6MTS - chains H and L; structure by X-ray diffraction, 2.44 A resolution.

Chain H:
Molecule: Antibody VRC43.03 Fab heavy chain
Organism: Homo sapiens
Notes: antibody fragment or engineered binder
Chain sequence (229 residues; each row starts with the number of its first residue; note: 15 numbers in that range are skipped by the numbering (no residue carries them; nothing is unmodelled there); a row labelled like 82A-82C holds insertion residues (82A, then the next letters in order)):
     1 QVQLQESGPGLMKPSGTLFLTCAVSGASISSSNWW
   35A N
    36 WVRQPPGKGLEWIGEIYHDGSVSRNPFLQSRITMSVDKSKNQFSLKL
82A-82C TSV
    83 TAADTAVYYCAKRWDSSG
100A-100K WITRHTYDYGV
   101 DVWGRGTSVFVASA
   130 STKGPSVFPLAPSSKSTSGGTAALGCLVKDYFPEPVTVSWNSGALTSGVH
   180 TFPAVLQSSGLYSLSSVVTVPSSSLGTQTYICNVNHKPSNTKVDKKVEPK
Not modelled in the structure: 142-146
Disulfides: Cys-22/Cys-92, Cys-155/Cys-211

Chain L:
Molecule: Antibody VRC43.03 Fab light chain
Organism: Homo sapiens
Notes: antibody fragment or engineered binder
Chain sequence (215 residues; each row starts with the number of its first residue; note: 4 numbers in that range are skipped by the numbering (no residue carries them; nothing is unmodelled there); a row labelled like 27A-27C holds insertion residues (27A, then the next letters in order)):
     1 QTVVTQEPS
    11 LTVSPGGTVTLTCASSA
27A-27C GAV
    28 TSDFSPNWFLQKPGQVPRSLIYNTDKRHSWTPARFSGSLIGGKAALTLSG
    78 AQPDDEGDYYCLVHYRGAWVFGGGTRLTV
  106A L
   107 SQPK
   114 AAPSVTLFPPSSEELQANKATLVCLISDFYPGAVTVAWKADSSPVKAGVE
   164 TTTPSKQSNNKYAASSYLSLTPEQWKSHRSYSCQVTHEGSTVEKTVAPTE
   214 CS
Not modelled in the structure: 213-215
Disulfides: Cys-23/Cys-88, Cys-137/Cys-196

How chain H and chain L interact:
Residue-residue contacts (63; chain H residue first):
  Gln-39(H) / Gln-38(L)  hydrogen bond
  Gln-39(H) / Tyr-87(L)
  Gly-42(H) / Thr-166(L)
  Lys-43(H) / Tyr-87(L)
  Gly-44(H) / Tyr-87(L)
  Leu-45(H) / Tyr-87(L)
  Leu-45(H) / Phe-98(L)
  Trp-47(H) / Ala-95(L)  hydrophobic
  Trp-47(H) / Trp-96(L)
  Trp-47(H) / Phe-98(L)
  Glu-50(H) / Trp-96(L)  hydrogen bond
  Ser-58(H) / Gly-94(L)
  Asn-60(H) / Gln-1(L)  hydrogen bond
  Pro-61(H) / Gln-1(L)
  Phe-62(H) / Gln-1(L)
  Tyr-91(H) / Gln-38(L)
  Arg-95(H) / Trp-96(L)
  Tyr-100G(H) / Ser-32(L)  hydrogen bond (backbone-side chain)
  Tyr-100G(H) / Trp-96(L)  hydrophobic
  Asp-100H(H) / Ser-32(L)
  Asp-100H(H) / Asn-50(L)
  Tyr-100I(H) / Tyr-49(L)  hydrophobic
  Gly-100J(H) / Asn-34(L)
  Gly-100J(H) / Tyr-49(L)
  Val-100K(H) / Asn-34(L)
  Val-100K(H) / Phe-36(L)  hydrophobic
  Val-100K(H) / Ser-46(L)  hydrogen bond (backbone-side chain)
  Val-100K(H) / His-55(L)  hydrogen bond (backbone-side chain)
  Asp-101(H) / Ser-46(L)
  Asp-101(H) / His-55(L)
  Asp-101(H) / Trp-57(L)
  Trp-103(H) / Phe-36(L)
  Trp-103(H) / Val-43(L)  hydrophobic
  Trp-103(H) / Pro-44(L)
  Trp-103(H) / Ser-46(L)  hydrogen bond
  Gly-104(H) / Val-43(L)
  Arg-105(H) / Val-43(L)
  Phe-137(H) / Ser-124(L)
  Phe-137(H) / Glu-126(L)
  Phe-137(H) / Glu-127(L)
  Pro-138(H) / Ser-124(L)
  Pro-138(H) / Glu-126(L)
  Leu-139(H) / Phe-121(L)
  Ala-140(H) / Phe-121(L)
  Ala-152(H) / Phe-121(L)
  Leu-156(H) / Val-136(L)  hydrophobic
  Leu-156(H) / Tyr-180(L)  hydrophobic
  Lys-158(H) / Ser-182(L)
  Asp-159(H) / Lys-132(L)  salt bridge
  His-179(H) / Gln-170(L)
  His-179(H) / Ala-176(L)
  Phe-181(H) / Leu-138(L)  hydrophobic
  Phe-181(H) / Ile-139(L)
  Phe-181(H) / Ala-177(L)
  Pro-182(H) / Ser-168(L)
  Val-184(H) / Thr-165(L)
  Val-184(H) / Tyr-180(L)  hydrophobic
  Gln-186(H) / Glu-163(L)
  Ser-187(H) / Glu-163(L)  hydrogen bond (backbone-side chain)
  Leu-193(H) / Tyr-180(L)
  Ser-194(H) / Val-136(L)
  Ser-194(H) / Tyr-180(L)  hydrogen bond
  Lys-224(H) / Glu-126(L)  salt bridge
Other interface residues (no listed pair), chain H (47 interface residues in all): Val-37, Glu-46, Arg-59, Val-136, Ala-183, Ser-192, Val-196, Lys-229
Other interface residues (no listed pair), chain L (40 interface residues in all): His-91, Ala-130, Thr-134, Ser-140, Thr-164, Ser-178

Summary:
47 residues of chain H face 40 of chain L across their interface; the contacts include 9 hydrogen bonds and 2
salt bridges. Among the polar pairs are Asp-159(H)/Lys-132(L), Lys-224(H)/Glu-126(L) and Gln-39(H)/Gln-38(L).
Here chain H is Antibody VRC43.03 Fab heavy chain and chain L is Antibody VRC43.03 Fab light chain, both from
Homo sapiens. Entry 6MTS (Crystal structure of VRC43.03 Fab) was determined by X-ray diffraction together with
6MTQ, 6MTR and 6MTT from the same study.
